Entry 7EBJ (X-ray diffraction, 1.80 A resolution); this record covers chain A.

[Chain A]
Protein: Tripartite motif-containing protein 66
From: Mus musculus
UniProtKB: E9PZP2 (E9PZP2_MOUSE); numbering as in UniProt (aligned over 992-1175)
Chain sequence (185 residues; numbered 991 to 1175; the number before each row is that of its first residue):
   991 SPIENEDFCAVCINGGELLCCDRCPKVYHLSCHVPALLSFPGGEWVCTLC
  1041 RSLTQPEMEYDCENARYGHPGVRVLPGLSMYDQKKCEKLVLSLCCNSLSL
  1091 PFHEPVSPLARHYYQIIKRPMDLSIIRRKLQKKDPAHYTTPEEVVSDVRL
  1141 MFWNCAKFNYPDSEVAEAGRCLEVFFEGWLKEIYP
Disordered / not traced: 991-995, 1059-1065
Differences from the reference sequence: expression tag (991)
Ion coordination: Zn2+ site 1: C999, C1002, H1019, C1022; Zn2+ site 2: C1011, C1014, C1037, C1040

[Summary]
C999, C1002, H1019 and C1022 coordinate Zn2+ site 1. The Zn2+ site 2 is built by C1011, C1014, C1037 and
C1040.
Chain A is Tripartite motif-containing protein 66 (Mus musculus); the structure, Apo structure of the mouse
Trim66 PHD-Bromo dual domain, was determined by X-ray diffraction (same publication as 7EBK).
